8E9Y - chains C and E of the 5 polymer chains in the assembly; structure by electron microscopy, 2.79 A resolution.

Chain C:
Molecule: Guanine nucleotide-binding protein G(I)/G(S)/G(T) subunit beta-1
From: Homo sapiens
UniProt: P62873 (GBB1_HUMAN); numbering as in UniProt (aligned over 2-340)
Sequence (368 residues; numbered 2 to 369; the number before each row is that of its first residue):
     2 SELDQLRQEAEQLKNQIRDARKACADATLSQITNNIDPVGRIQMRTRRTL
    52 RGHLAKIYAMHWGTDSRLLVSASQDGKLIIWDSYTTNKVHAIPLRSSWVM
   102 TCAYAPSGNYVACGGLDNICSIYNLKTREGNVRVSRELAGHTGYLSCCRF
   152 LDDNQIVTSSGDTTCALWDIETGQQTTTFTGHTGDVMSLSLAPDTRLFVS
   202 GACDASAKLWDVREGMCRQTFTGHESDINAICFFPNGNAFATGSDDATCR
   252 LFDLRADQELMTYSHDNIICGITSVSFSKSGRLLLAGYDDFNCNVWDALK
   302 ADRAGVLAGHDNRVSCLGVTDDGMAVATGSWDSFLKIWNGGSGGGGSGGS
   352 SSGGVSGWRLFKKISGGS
Unresolved in the structure: 2, 341-369
Sequence notes: expression tag (341-369)
Curated features (UniProtKB/Swiss-Prot):
  - modified residue: Ser2 (N-acetylserine), His266 (Phosphohistidine)

Chain E:
Molecule: scFv16
From: Homo sapiens
Notes: antibody fragment or engineered binder
Sequence (251 residues; row label = number of the first residue in the row; note: 3 numbers in that range are skipped by the numbering (no residue carries them; nothing is unmodelled there); a row labelled like 120A-120O holds insertion residues (120A, then the next letters in order)):
     1 DVQLVESGGGLVQPGGSRKLSCSASGFAFSSFGMHWVRQAPEKGLEWVAY
    51 ISSGSGTIYYADTVKGRFTISRDDPKNTLFLQMTSLRSEDTAMYYCVRSI
   101 YYYGSSPFDFWGQGTTLTVS
120A-120O SGGGGSGGGGSGGGG
   124 SDIVMTQATSSVPVTPGESVSISCRSSKSLLHSNGNTYLYWFLQRPGQSP
   174 QLLIYRMSNLASGVPDRFSGSGSGTAFTLTISRLEAEDVGVYYCMQHLEY
   224 PLTFGAGTKLELKAAA
Unresolved in the structure: 120A-120O, 237-239
Disulfide bonds: Cys147-Cys217

Chain C / chain E interface:
Contacting residue pairs (9; chain C residue first):
  Arg68(C) - Tyr103(E)  hydrogen bond
  Leu69(C) - Tyr103(E)  hydrophobic
  Val90(C) - Tyr102(E)  hydrophobic
  Arg129(C) - Val2(E)
  Glu130(C) - Gly26(E)
  Glu130(C) - Phe27(E)
  Glu130(C) - Ala28(E)  hydrogen bond (backbone-backbone)
  Glu130(C) - Phe32(E)
  Gly131(C) - Phe32(E)
Interface residues without a listed pair, chain C (8 interface residues in all): Asp83, His91
Interface residues without a listed pair, chain E (9 interface residues in all): Arg98, Ile100

Overview:
The interface between chain C and chain E involves 8 residues on one side and 9 on the other; the contacts
include 2 hydrogen bonds. Polar pairs include Arg68(C)-Tyr103(E) and Glu130(C)-Ala28(E).
Chain C is Guanine nucleotide-binding protein G(I)/G(S)/G(T) subunit beta-1 and chain E is scFv16, both from
Homo sapiens; the structure, CryoEM structure of miniGq-coupled hM3Dq in complex with CNO, was determined by
electron microscopy together with 8E9W, 8E9X, 8E9Z and 8EA0 from the same study.
